Entry 2FVS (X-ray diffraction, 2.35 A resolution); this record covers chains B and A.

Chain B:
Molecule: 16-nt DNA strand
Sequence (16 nucleotides; each row starts with the number of its first residue):
     1 CACAATGATCATTGTG

Chain A:
Protein: reverse transcriptase
Organism: Moloney murine leukemia virus
Notes: EC 2.7.7.49
UniProtKB: P03355 (POL_MLVMO); residues 24-278 here correspond to UniProt positions 144-398 (UniProt number = residue number + 120)
Sequence (255 residues; numbered 24 to 278; the number before each row is that of its first residue):
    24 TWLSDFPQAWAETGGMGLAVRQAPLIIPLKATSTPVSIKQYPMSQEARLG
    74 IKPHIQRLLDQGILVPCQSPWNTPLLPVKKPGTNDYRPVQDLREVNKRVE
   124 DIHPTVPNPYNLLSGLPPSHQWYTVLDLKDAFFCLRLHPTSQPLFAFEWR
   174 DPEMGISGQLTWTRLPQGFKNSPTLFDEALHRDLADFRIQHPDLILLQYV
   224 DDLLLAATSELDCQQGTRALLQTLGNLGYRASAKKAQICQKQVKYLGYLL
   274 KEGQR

Chain B / chain A interface:
Contacting residue pairs (5):
  DC1(B) with Tyr-64(A), sugar contact; Leu-99(A), base contact
  DA2(B) with Tyr-64(A), hydrogen bond to the sugar; Arg-116(A), hydrogen bond to the base
  DC3(B) with Arg-116(A), hydrogen bond to the sugar
Also at the interface, not in a pair above, chain B (4 interface residues in all): DA4
Also at the interface, not in a pair above, chain A (4 interface residues in all): Lys-120

In short:
The chain B/chain A interface involves 4 residues from each chain, with 3 hydrogen bonds. Among the polar
pairs are DA2(B)/Arg-116(A), DA2(B)/Tyr-64(A) and DC3(B)/Arg-116(A).
Chain B is a 16-nt DNA strand and chain A is reverse transcriptase (Moloney murine leukemia virus); the
structure, A Structural Study of the CA Dinucleotide Step in the Integrase Processing Site of Moloney Murine
..., was determined by X-ray diffraction, deposited together with 2FVQ and 2FVR.
